5AE5 - chains A and B; structure by X-ray diffraction, 2.65 A resolution.

Chain A (and B):
Molecule: Lysr-type regulatory protein
Source organism: Burkholderia cepacia
Notes: chain B of this document is another copy of the same molecule, construct and numbering; everything in this record applies to it too
UniProt: Q7WT50 (Q7WT50_9BURK); numbering as in UniProt (aligned over 1-301)
Sequence (308 residues; row label = number of the first residue in the row):
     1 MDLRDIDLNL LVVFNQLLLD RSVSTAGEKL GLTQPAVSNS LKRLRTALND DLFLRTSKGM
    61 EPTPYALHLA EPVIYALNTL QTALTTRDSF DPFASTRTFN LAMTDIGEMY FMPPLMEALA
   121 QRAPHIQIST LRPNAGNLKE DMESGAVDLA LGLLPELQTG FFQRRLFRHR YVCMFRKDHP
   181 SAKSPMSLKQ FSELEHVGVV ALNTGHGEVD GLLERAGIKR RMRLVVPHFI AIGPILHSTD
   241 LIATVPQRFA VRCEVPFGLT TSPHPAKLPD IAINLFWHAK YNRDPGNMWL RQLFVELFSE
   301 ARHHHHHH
Unresolved in the structure: 30-32, 53-60, 304-308 (chain B: 1-4, 53-60, 301-308)
Sequence notes: expression tag (302-308); conflict S192 (Thr in Q7WT50)
From the paper describing this entry:
  - mutagenesis - H169T: increased signaling
  - mutagenesis - H169T (Tm change 9 degC): increased stability

Interface between chain A and chain B:
Pairs across the interface (68):
  D105(A) with I230(B)
  E108(A) with V226(B); P227(B); A231(B)
  M109(A) with A231(B), hydrophobic
  M112(A) with L224(B), hydrophobic; I235(B), hydrophobic
  P113(A) with P234(B), hydrophobic; I235(B)
  M116(A) with R223(B); L224(B), hydrophobic; T239(B)
  E117(A) with S238(B); T239(B)
  L119(A) with R223(B), hydrogen bond (backbone-side chain)
  A120(A) with R223(B)
  A123(A) with R223(B), hydrogen bond (backbone-side chain)
  P124(A) with E195(B); R223(B), hydrogen bond (backbone-side chain)
  H125(A) with R223(B)
  I126(A) with R223(B), hydrogen bond (backbone-side chain)
  Q127(A) with M222(B), hydrogen bond (side chain-backbone); R223(B)
  I128(A) with R223(B), hydrogen bond (backbone-backbone); L224(B); V225(B), hydrogen bond (backbone-backbone)
  S129(A) with V225(B)
  T130(A) with V225(B), hydrogen bond (backbone-backbone); V226(B); P227(B)
  R132(A) with P227(B)
  E195(A) with P124(B)
  M222(A) with Q127(B), hydrogen bond (backbone-side chain)
  R223(A) with M116(B); L119(B), hydrogen bond (side chain-backbone); A120(B); A123(B), hydrogen bond (side chain-backbone); P124(B), hydrogen bond (side chain-backbone); H125(B); I126(B), hydrogen bond (side chain-backbone); Q127(B); I128(B), hydrogen bond (backbone-backbone)
  L224(A) with M112(B), hydrophobic; M116(B), hydrophobic; I128(B)
  V225(A) with I128(B), hydrogen bond (backbone-backbone); S129(B); T130(B), hydrogen bond (backbone-backbone)
  V226(A) with E108(B); T130(B)
  P227(A) with E108(B); T130(B); R132(B)
  H228(A) with E108(B)
  I230(A) with D105(B); I230(B)
  A231(A) with E108(B); M109(B), hydrophobic
  P234(A) with P113(B), hydrophobic
  I235(A) with M112(B), hydrophobic; P113(B)
  S238(A) with E117(B)
  T239(A) with M116(B); E117(B)
  P256(A) with P256(B); F257(B), hydrophobic
  F257(A) with P256(B), hydrophobic; F257(B), hydrophobic
Other interface residues (no listed pair), chain A (37 interface residues in all): L131, F229, L241
Other interface residues (no listed pair), chain B (38 interface residues in all): I106, L131, H228, F229, L241

Overview:
Chain A and chain B form an interface of 37 and 38 residues respectively, with 16 hydrogen bonds. Polar
contacts include L119(A)-R223(B), A123(A)-R223(B) and P124(A)-R223(B). The paper reports that H169T of chain A
increases signaling; H169T of chain A increases stability.
Both chains are Lysr-type regulatory protein (Burkholderia cepacia). Entry 5AE5 (Structures of inactive and
activated DntR provide conclusive evidence for the mechanism of action of LysR ...) was determined by X-ray
diffraction together with 5AE4 from the same study.
